PDB entry 8FCT | electron microscopy, 3.42 A resolution | chains F and E of the 7 polymer chains in the assembly

== Chain F (and E) ==
Protein: Transitional endoplasmic reticulum ATPase
Organism: Homo sapiens
Notes: EC 3.6.4.6; chain E of this document is another copy of the same molecule, construct and numbering; everything in this record applies to it too
UniProt: P55072 (TERA_HUMAN); numbering as in UniProt (aligned over 1-806)
Chain sequence (806 residues; numbered 1 to 806; the number before each row is that of its first residue):
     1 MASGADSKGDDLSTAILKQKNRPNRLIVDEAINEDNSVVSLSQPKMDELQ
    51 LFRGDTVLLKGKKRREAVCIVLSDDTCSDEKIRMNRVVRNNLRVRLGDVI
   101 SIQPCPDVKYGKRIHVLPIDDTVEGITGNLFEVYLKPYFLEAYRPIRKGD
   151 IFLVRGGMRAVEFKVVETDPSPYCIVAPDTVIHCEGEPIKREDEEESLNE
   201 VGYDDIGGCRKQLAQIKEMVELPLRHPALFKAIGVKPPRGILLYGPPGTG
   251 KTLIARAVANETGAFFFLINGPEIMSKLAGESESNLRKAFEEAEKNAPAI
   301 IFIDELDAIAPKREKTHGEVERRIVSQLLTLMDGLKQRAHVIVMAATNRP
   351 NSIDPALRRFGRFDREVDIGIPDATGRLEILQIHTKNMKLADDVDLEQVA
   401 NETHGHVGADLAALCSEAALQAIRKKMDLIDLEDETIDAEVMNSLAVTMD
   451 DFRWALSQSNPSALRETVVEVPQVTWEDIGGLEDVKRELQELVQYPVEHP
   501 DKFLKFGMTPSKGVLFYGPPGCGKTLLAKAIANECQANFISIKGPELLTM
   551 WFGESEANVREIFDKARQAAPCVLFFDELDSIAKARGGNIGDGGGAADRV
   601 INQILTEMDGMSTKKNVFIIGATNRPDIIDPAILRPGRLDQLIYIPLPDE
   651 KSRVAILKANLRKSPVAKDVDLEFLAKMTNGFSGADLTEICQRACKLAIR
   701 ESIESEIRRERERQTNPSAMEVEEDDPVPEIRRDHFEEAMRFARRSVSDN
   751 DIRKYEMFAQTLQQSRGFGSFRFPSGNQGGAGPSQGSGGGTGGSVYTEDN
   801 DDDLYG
Not modelled in the structure: 1-22, 500-508, 708-727, 764-806 (chain E: 1-22, 708-727, 764-806)
Residues lining bound ligands:
  - ADP (adenosine-5'-diphosphate), molecule 1: Asp-205, Ile-206, Gly-207, Gly-208, Gly-248, Thr-249, Gly-250, Lys-251, Thr-252, Leu-253, Ile-380, His-384, Gly-408, Ala-409, Ala-412
  - ADP, molecule 2: Asp-478, Ile-479, Gly-480, Leu-482, Gly-521, Cys-522, Gly-523, Lys-524, Thr-525, Leu-526, Lys-543, Asp-577, Ile-656, Asn-660, Gly-684, Ala-685, Thr-688
Curated features (UniProtKB/Swiss-Prot):
  - region: Thr-797 to Gly-806 (Interaction with UBXN6)
  - motif: Asp-802 to Gly-806 (PIM motif)
  - binding site (ATP): Pro-247 to Leu-253, Asn-348, His-384, Gly-521 to Leu-526
  - modified residue: Ala-2 (N-acetylalanine), Ser-3 (Phosphoserine), Ser-7 (Phosphoserine), Ser-13 (Phosphoserine), Ser-37 (Phosphoserine), Lys-315 (N6,N6,N6-trimethyllysine), Thr-436 (Phosphothreonine), Ser-462 (Phosphoserine), Lys-502 (N6-acetyllysine), Lys-505 (N6-acetyllysine), Lys-668 (N6-acetyllysine), Ser-702 (Phosphoserine), Lys-754 (N6-acetyllysine), Ser-770 (Phosphoserine), Ser-775 (Phosphoserine), Ser-787 (Phosphoserine), Tyr-805 (Phosphotyrosine)
  - cross-link (Glycyl lysine isopeptide (Lys-Gly)): Lys-8 (interchain with G-Cter in SUMO2), Lys-18 (interchain with G-Cter in SUMO2)
  - natural variant: Arg-95 (R95G: In IBMPFD1), Gly-97 (G97E: In CMT2Y), Ile-126 (I126F: In IBMPFD1; uncertain significance), Arg-155 (R155C: In IBMPFD1; R155H: In FTDALS6 and IBMPFD1; R155L: In IBMPFD1; R155P: In IBMPFD1; R155S: In IBMPFD1), Arg-159 (R159G: In FTDALS6; R159H: In IBMPFD1), Ala-160 (A160T: In IBMPFD1; uncertain significance), Glu-185 (E185K: In CMT2Y), Arg-191 (R191Q: In FTDALS6 and IBMPFD1), Leu-198 (L198W: In IBMPFD1), Ala-232 (A232E: In IBMPFD1), Ile-254 (I254F: In IBMPFD1; uncertain significance), Ile-369 (I369T: In IBMPFD1; uncertain significance), 2 further natural variant entries in UniProt
  - mutagenesis: Phe-52 to Asp-55 (Abolishes interaction with NPLOC4; when associated with A-110), Arg-53 (R53A: Minor effect on affinity for ATP and ADP), Arg-86 (R86A: Strongly increased affinity for ATP. Strongly reduced affinity for ADP), Tyr-110 (Y110A: Abolishes interaction with NPLOC4; when associated with 52-A--A-55), Arg-113 to His-115 (Severely reduced binding to DERL1), Phe-131 (F131R: Severely reduced binding to DERL1), Leu-140 (L140D: Severely reduced binding to DERL1), Asp-179 (D179R: No effect on binding to DERL1), His-183 (H183W: Severely reduced binding to DERL1), Lys-251 (K251Q: Impairs ERAD degradation of HMGCR and does not inhibit interaction with RHBDD1; when associated with Q-524), Glu-305 (E305Q: Defect in ubiquitin-dependent protein degradation by the proteasome; when associated with Q-578), Lys-312 (K312A: Does not affect methylation by VCPKMT), 8 further mutagenesis entries in UniProt

== How chain F and chain E interact ==
Contacting residue pairs (68):
  Gly-125(F) / Ala-232(E)
  Met-158(F) / Ile-233(E)  hydrophobic
  Met-158(F) / Gly-234(E)  hydrogen bond (backbone-backbone)
  Met-158(F) / Val-235(E)  hydrophobic
  Arg-159(F) / Ala-232(E)  hydrogen bond (side chain-backbone)
  Pro-247(F) / Phe-360(E)
  Gly-248(F) / Phe-360(E)
  Pro-272(F) / Ser-326(E)
  Pro-272(F) / Thr-330(E)
  Glu-273(F) / Thr-330(E)
  Met-275(F) / Arg-323(E)
  Met-275(F) / Ser-326(E)
  Ser-276(F) / Arg-323(E)
  Ser-276(F) / Ser-326(E)
  Ser-276(F) / Gln-327(E)
  Lys-277(F) / Arg-323(E)
  Leu-278(F) / Arg-323(E)
  Glu-305(F) / Arg-359(E)
  Glu-305(F) / Arg-362(E)  salt bridge
  Val-320(F) / Glu-319(E)
  Asn-348(F) / Arg-359(E)
  Glu-402(F) / Lys-614(E)  salt bridge
  Val-407(F) / Phe-360(E)  hydrophobic
  Ala-409(F) / Phe-360(E)  hydrophobic
  Asp-410(F) / Phe-360(E)
  Ser-416(F) / Lys-236(E)
  Glu-417(F) / Arg-365(E)  salt bridge
  Ala-419(F) / Val-235(E)  hydrophobic
  Leu-420(F) / Phe-230(E)  hydrophobic
  Leu-420(F) / Val-235(E)  hydrophobic
  Ile-423(F) / Val-235(E)  hydrophobic
  Arg-424(F) / Glu-218(E)  salt bridge
  Arg-424(F) / Leu-222(E)
  Met-427(F) / Leu-229(E)  hydrophobic
  Asp-431(F) / Arg-25(E)  salt bridge
  Glu-433(F) / His-226(E)  salt bridge
  Asp-434(F) / Ala-228(E)
  Glu-435(F) / Lys-231(E)  salt bridge
  Ile-437(F) / Leu-229(E)  hydrophobic
  Ile-437(F) / Ala-232(E)
  Met-442(F) / Ile-233(E)  hydrophobic
  Arg-453(F) / Pro-500(E)
  Arg-453(F) / Asp-501(E)  salt bridge
  Arg-453(F) / Leu-504(E)
  Trp-454(F) / Glu-218(E)
  Ser-457(F) / Lys-614(E)
  Ser-457(F) / Lys-615(E)  hydrogen bond (backbone-side chain)
  Ser-459(F) / Lys-615(E)  hydrogen bond (backbone-side chain)
  Asn-460(F) / Lys-615(E)  hydrogen bond
  Ser-462(F) / Phe-360(E)
  Leu-464(F) / Gly-610(E)
  Lys-584(F) / Gly-593(E)
  Ala-585(F) / Gly-593(E)
  Ala-585(F) / Gly-594(E)
  Arg-586(F) / Gly-593(E)
  Gly-587(F) / Gly-593(E)  hydrogen bond (backbone-backbone)
  Glu-689(F) / Arg-635(E)  salt bridge
  Glu-689(F) / Gln-763(E)
  Gln-692(F) / Pro-636(E)
  Arg-693(F) / Leu-762(E)  hydrogen bond (side chain-backbone)
  Arg-693(F) / Gln-763(E)
  Lys-696(F) / Gln-641(E)  hydrogen bond
  Arg-700(F) / Glu-488(E)  salt bridge
  Ile-707(F) / Glu-491(E)
  Ala-739(F) / Gln-763(E)
  Phe-742(F) / Gln-760(E)
  Phe-742(F) / Gln-763(E)
  Ala-743(F) / Gln-763(E)
Also at the interface, not in a pair above, chain F (61 interface residues in all): Thr-316, His-317, Glu-321, Gln-421, Asp-428, Met-449, Leu-456, Gln-458, Ile-690, Ile-703
Also at the interface, not in a pair above, chain E (43 interface residues in all): Ile-27, Gln-215, His-317, Arg-322, Leu-329

== Summary ==
Chain F and chain E form an interface of 61 and 43 residues respectively; the contacts include 8 hydrogen
bonds and 10 salt bridges. Polar pairs include Glu-305(F)/Arg-362(E), Glu-402(F)/Lys-614(E) and
Glu-417(F)/Arg-365(E). Chain F binds ADP.
Both chains are Transitional endoplasmic reticulum ATPase (Homo sapiens). Entry 8FCT (Cryo-EM structure of
p97:UBXD1 lariat mutant) was determined by electron microscopy, deposited together with 8FCL, 8FCM, 8FCN,
8FCO, 8FCP, 8FCQ and 8FCR.
